PDB entry 7OZL | electron microscopy, 2.74 A resolution | chains A and B of the 4 polymer chains in the assembly

[Chain A]
Protein: Capsid protein VP1
From: Human enterovirus 70 (strain J670/71)
UniProt: P32537 (POLG_HE701); residues 2-306 here correspond to UniProt positions 563-867 (UniProt number = residue number + 561)
Chain sequence (305 residues; numbered 2 to 306; the number before each row is that of its first residue):
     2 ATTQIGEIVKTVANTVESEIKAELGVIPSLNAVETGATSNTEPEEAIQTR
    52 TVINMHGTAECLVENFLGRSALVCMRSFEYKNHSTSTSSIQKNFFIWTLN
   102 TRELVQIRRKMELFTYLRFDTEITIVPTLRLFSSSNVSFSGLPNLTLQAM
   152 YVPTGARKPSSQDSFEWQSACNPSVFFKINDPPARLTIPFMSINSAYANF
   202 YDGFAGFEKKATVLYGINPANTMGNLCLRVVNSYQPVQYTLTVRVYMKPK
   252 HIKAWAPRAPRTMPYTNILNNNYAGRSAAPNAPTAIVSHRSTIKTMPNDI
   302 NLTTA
Disordered / not traced: 2-6, 304-306
UniProt features mapped onto this chain:
  - site: Ala306 (Cleavage)
Small-molecule neighbours: compound iv (W71; 5-(7-(4-(4,5-dihydro-2-oxazolyl)phenoxy)heptyl)-3-methyl isoxazole): Trp98, Leu100, Thr102, Phe120, Thr122, Ile124, Ala150, Met151, Tyr152, Pro174, Ser175, Val176, Leu187, Ile189, Tyr198, Ala199, Asn200, Asn222, Met224, Leu227, Val246, Met248
Reported in the primary citation:
  - conformationally variable residues (side-chain flip): Met112, Met192, Met224
  - binding site for compound iv: Trp98, Phe120, Ile124, Tyr152, Tyr198, Met224

[Chain B]
Protein: Capsid protein VP2
From: Human enterovirus 70 (strain J670/71)
UniProt: P32537 (POLG_HE701); residues 1-250 here correspond to UniProt positions 70-319 (UniProt number = residue number + 69)
Chain sequence (250 residues; numbered 1 to 250; the number before each row is that of its first residue):
     1 SPSAEACGYSDRVLQLKLGNSSIVTQEAANICCAYGEWPTYLPDNEAVAI
    51 DKPTQPETSTDRFYTLKSKKWESNSTGWWWKLPDALNQIGMFGQNVQYHY
   101 LYRSGFLCHVQCNATKFHQGTLLIVAIPEHQIGKKGTGTSASFAEVMKGA
   151 EGGVFEQPYLLDDGTSLACALVYPHQWINLRTNNSATIVLPWMNSAPMDF
   201 ALRHNNWTLAVIPVCPLAGGTGNTNTYVPITISIAPMCAEYNGLRNAITQ
Disordered / not traced: 1-9, 249-250
UniProt features mapped onto this chain:
  - site: Gln250 (Cleavage)

[Chain A / chain B interface]
Pairs across the interface (92):
  Val34(A) - Trp177(B)
  Glu35(A) - Gln176(B)  hydrogen bond (backbone-side chain)
  Glu35(A) - Trp177(B)  hydrogen bond (backbone-backbone)
  Glu35(A) - Asn179(B)  hydrogen bond
  Glu35(A) - Asn183(B)
  Thr36(A) - Ala29(B)
  Thr36(A) - Gln176(B)
  Gly37(A) - His175(B)
  Gly37(A) - Gln176(B)
  Thr116(A) - Glu129(B)
  Tyr117(A) - Glu129(B)  hydrogen bond
  Tyr117(A) - Met193(B)  hydrophobic
  Tyr117(A) - Asn194(B)
  Tyr117(A) - Ser195(B)
  Asn195(A) - Ser195(B)  hydrogen bond
  Asn195(A) - Ala196(B)
  Ser196(A) - Ser195(B)  hydrogen bond (backbone-backbone)
  Ala197(A) - Ser195(B)
  Phe201(A) - Glu129(B)
  Phe201(A) - Gln131(B)
  Tyr202(A) - Glu129(B)
  Tyr202(A) - His204(B)
  Asp203(A) - Lys81(B)  salt bridge
  Asp203(A) - Glu129(B)
  Asp203(A) - His130(B)
  Asp203(A) - His204(B)
  Asp203(A) - Asn205(B)  hydrogen bond (backbone-backbone)
  Asp203(A) - Thr208(B)
  Gly204(A) - Arg203(B)
  Gly204(A) - His204(B)
  Phe205(A) - Phe143(B)  hydrophobic
  Phe205(A) - Arg203(B)  hydrogen bond (backbone-backbone)
  Gly207(A) - Arg203(B)  hydrogen bond (backbone-side chain)
  Phe208(A) - Tyr100(B)
  Phe208(A) - Phe200(B)  hydrophobic
  Phe208(A) - Arg203(B)  hydrogen bond (backbone-side chain)
  Glu209(A) - Arg203(B)  hydrogen bond (backbone-side chain)
  Tyr216(A) - His130(B)  hydrogen bond (side chain-backbone)
  Tyr216(A) - Gln131(B)
  Tyr216(A) - Ile132(B)  hydrogen bond (side chain-backbone)
  Tyr216(A) - Ser140(B)  hydrogen bond (backbone-side chain)
  Tyr216(A) - Ala141(B)
  Tyr216(A) - Val146(B)  hydrophobic
  Gly217(A) - Gln131(B)  hydrogen bond (backbone-side chain)
  Ala257(A) - Tyr35(B)
  Pro258(A) - Val172(B)
  Pro258(A) - Tyr173(B)
  Arg259(A) - Ile127(B)
  Arg259(A) - Pro128(B)  hydrogen bond (side chain-backbone)
  Arg259(A) - Glu129(B)
  Arg259(A) - Asp163(B)  salt bridge
  Arg259(A) - Val172(B)
  Arg259(A) - Tyr173(B)
  Ala260(A) - Thr165(B)
  Ala260(A) - Cys169(B)
  Ala260(A) - Val172(B)
  Ala260(A) - Tyr173(B)  hydrogen bond (backbone-side chain)
  Pro261(A) - Thr165(B)
  Pro261(A) - Cys169(B)
  Arg262(A) - Asp163(B)  hydrogen bond (side chain-backbone)
  Arg262(A) - Gly164(B)
  Thr263(A) - Gly164(B)  hydrogen bond (side chain-backbone)
  Thr263(A) - Thr165(B)  hydrogen bond (side chain-backbone)
  Thr263(A) - Ser166(B)
  Met264(A) - Leu160(B)  hydrophobic
  Met264(A) - Gly164(B)  hydrogen bond (backbone-backbone)
  Asn271(A) - Gly138(B)  hydrogen bond (side chain-backbone)
  Asn271(A) - Ser140(B)
  Asn272(A) - Gln131(B)  hydrogen bond
  Asn272(A) - Ile132(B)
  Asn272(A) - Gly133(B)  hydrogen bond (side chain-backbone)
  Asn272(A) - Asp163(B)
  Asn273(A) - Gly133(B)
  Asn273(A) - Lys134(B)  hydrogen bond (side chain-backbone)
  Asn273(A) - Thr137(B)  hydrogen bond (side chain-backbone)
  Asn273(A) - Gly138(B)
  Asn273(A) - Thr139(B)  hydrogen bond (side chain-backbone)
  Tyr274(A) - Gly133(B)
  Tyr274(A) - Lys134(B)  hydrogen bond (backbone-backbone)
  Tyr274(A) - Lys135(B)
  Tyr274(A) - Gly136(B)  hydrogen bond (backbone-backbone)
  Tyr274(A) - Leu160(B)  hydrophobic
  Tyr274(A) - Asp162(B)
  Tyr274(A) - Asp163(B)
  Tyr274(A) - Gly164(B)
  Pro284(A) - Lys135(B)
  Pro284(A) - Tyr159(B)
  Pro284(A) - Leu160(B)
  Thr285(A) - Tyr159(B)
  Ala286(A) - Tyr159(B)
  Ile287(A) - Tyr159(B)  hydrogen bond (backbone-side chain)
  Ile287(A) - Leu160(B)  hydrophobic
Other interface residues (no listed pair), chain A (40 interface residues in all): Lys210, Leu215, Asn268, Ala275, Val288
Other interface residues (no listed pair), chain B (52 interface residues in all): Asn30, Cys32, Ser142, Met147, Gln157, Thr182, Asp199

[Overview]
40 residues of chain A face 52 of chain B across their interface, with 30 hydrogen bonds and 2 salt bridges.
Among the polar pairs are Asp203(A)-Lys81(B), Arg259(A)-Asp163(B) and Glu35(A)-Gln176(B). The paper reports a
binding site for compound iv at Trp98(A), Phe120(A) and Ile124(A) among others; conformational variability at
Met112(A), Met192(A) and Met224(A).
Here chain A is Capsid protein VP1 and chain B is Capsid protein VP2, both from Human enterovirus 70 (strain
J670/71). Entry 7OZL (CryoEM structure of human enterovirus 70 in complex with WIN51711) was determined by
electron microscopy together with 7OZK, 7OZI, 7OZJ and 7OPX from the same study.
